PDB entry 7ZHJ | electron microscopy, 3.53 A resolution | chains I and Y of the 33 polymer chains in the assembly

Chain I:
Name: Minor tail protein
Organism: Escherichia phage T5
UniProt: Q6QGE3 (TAIL1_BPT5); residue numbers follow UniProt; this construct covers 1-298
Chain sequence (298 residues; numbered 1 to 298; the number before each row is that of its first residue):
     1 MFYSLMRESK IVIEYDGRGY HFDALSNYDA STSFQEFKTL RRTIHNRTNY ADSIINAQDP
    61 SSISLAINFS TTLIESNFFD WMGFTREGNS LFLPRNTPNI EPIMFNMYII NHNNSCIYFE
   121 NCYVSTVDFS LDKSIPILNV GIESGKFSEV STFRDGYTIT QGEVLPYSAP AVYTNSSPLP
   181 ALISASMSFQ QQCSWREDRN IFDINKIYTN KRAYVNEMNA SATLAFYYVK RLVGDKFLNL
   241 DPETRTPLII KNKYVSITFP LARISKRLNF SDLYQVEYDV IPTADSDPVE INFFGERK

Chain Y:
Name: Distal tail protein
Organism: Escherichia phage T5
UniProt: Q6QGE8 (DIT_BPT5); numbering as in UniProt (aligned over 1-204)
Chain sequence (204 residues; row label = number of the first residue in the row):
     1 MRLPDPYTNP EYPGLGFESV NLVDNDPMIR DELPNGKVKE VKISAQYWGI NISYPELFPD
    61 EYAFLDSRLL EYKRTGDYLD VLLPQYEAFR VRGDTKSVTI PAGQKGSQII LNTNGTLTGQ
   121 PKAGDLFKLS THPKVYKITN FSSSGNVWNI SLYPDLFITT TGSEKPVFNG ILFRTKLMNG
   181 DSFGSTLNNN GTYSGISLSL RESL

How chain I and chain Y interact:
Pairs across the interface (32; chain I residue first):
  Ile100(I) with Pro59(Y), hydrophobic; Asn190(Y)
  Glu101(I) with Phe58(Y)
  Arg196(I) with Pro13(Y); Gly14(Y); Pro55(Y); Glu56(Y), hydrogen bond (side chain-backbone); Phe58(Y); Glu61(Y), salt bridge
  Glu197(I) with Pro55(Y)
  Asp198(I) with Pro13(Y); Gly14(Y)
  Arg199(I) with Glu18(Y)
  Asn200(I) with Pro13(Y); Gly16(Y); Phe17(Y)
  Ile201(I) with Phe17(Y), hydrogen bond (backbone-backbone); Val20(Y), hydrophobic; Pro84(Y)
  Phe202(I) with Asp5(Y); Pro6(Y), hydrophobic; Tyr7(Y), hydrophobic; Phe17(Y), hydrophobic; Pro84(Y), hydrophobic
  Arg212(I) with Phe58(Y); Asp60(Y), salt bridge; Glu61(Y), salt bridge
  Ala213(I) with Phe58(Y)
  Tyr214(I) with Glu56(Y), hydrogen bond; Phe58(Y), hydrophobic; Asn190(Y); Thr192(Y)
Also at the interface, not in a pair above, chain I (14 interface residues in all): Val215, Asn216
Also at the interface, not in a pair above, chain Y (22 interface residues in all): Ser19, Leu82, Gln85, Gly191

In short:
The interface between chain I and chain Y involves 14 residues on one side and 22 on the other; the contacts
include 3 hydrogen bonds and 3 salt bridges. Polar contacts include Arg196(I)-Glu61(Y), Arg212(I)-Asp60(Y) and
Arg212(I)-Glu61(Y).
Chain I is Minor tail protein and chain Y is Distal tail protein, both from Escherichia phage T5; the
structure, Tail tip of siphophage T5 : tip proteins, was determined by electron microscopy (same publication
as 7QG9, 7ZN2, 7ZN4, 7ZQB and 7ZQP).
